Entry 6GVK (X-ray diffraction, 1.55 A resolution); this record covers chains A and B.

Chain A:
Name: Integrin beta-4
Organism: Homo sapiens
UniProtKB: P16144 (ITB4_HUMAN); residues 1457-1666 here correspond to UniProt positions 1527-1736 (UniProt number = residue number + 70)
Amino-acid sequence (214 residues; row label = number of the first residue in the row):
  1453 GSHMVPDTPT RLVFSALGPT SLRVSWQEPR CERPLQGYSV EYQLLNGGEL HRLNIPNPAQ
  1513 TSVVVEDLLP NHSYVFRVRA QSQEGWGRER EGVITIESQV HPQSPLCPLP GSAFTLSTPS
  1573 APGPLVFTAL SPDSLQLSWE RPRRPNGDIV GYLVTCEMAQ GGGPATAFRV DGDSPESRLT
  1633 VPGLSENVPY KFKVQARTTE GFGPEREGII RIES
Disordered / not traced: 1453-1456, 1482-1485, 1553-1556
Construct notes: expression tag (1453-1456); engineered mutation Arg1663 (Thr1733 in P16144)
From the paper describing this entry:
  - conformationally variable residues (loop rearrangement): Pro1557 to Ser1564
  - mutagenesis - Q1479R, E1480R, R1482E/E1484R/R1485E, E1493R, N1498R, E1501R, R1504E, Q1512R, Q1535A, Q1535R, E1536A, E1536R, R1540A, R1540E, E1541R/E1543R, T1547R, S1556D, V1578R/T1580R, R1595E/R1596E, D1600R, P1616R/T1618R, R1621E/D1623R, E1628R/R1630E, T1632R/P1634R, S1637R/E1638R, F1654R, I1661R: unchanged binding to Dystonin (chain B)
  - mutagenesis - R1463A, R1463E, A1468D, A1468R, R1475A, R1475E, Q1535R/E1536R, R1540E/R1542E, R1542A, R1542E, P1576R: decreased binding to Dystonin (chain B)
  - mutagenesis - I1661R/T1663R (8-fold): increased binding to Dystonin (chain B)
  - mutagenesis - R1463A, R1463E: decreased localization to BP230

Chain B:
Name: Dystonin
UniProtKB: Q03001 (DYST_HUMAN), isoform Q03001-8; residue numbers follow UniProt; this construct covers 26-55
Amino-acid sequence (30 residues; each row starts with the number of its first residue):
    26 DSNENLLLVH CGPTLINSCI SFGSESFDGH
Disordered / not traced: 26, 51-55
From the paper describing this entry:
  - mutagenesis - S27D, S43D, S49D, S51D: unchanged binding to Integrin beta-4 (chain A)
  - mutagenesis - S46D: abolished binding to Integrin beta-4 (chain A)
  - mutagenesis - S46A: increased binding to Integrin beta-4 (chain A)

Chain A / chain B interface:
Residue-residue contacts (84):
  Thr1462(A) - Gly48(B)
  Thr1462(A) - Ser49(B)  hydrogen bond (backbone-backbone)
  Arg1463(A) - Ser46(B)  hydrogen bond
  Arg1463(A) - Phe47(B)
  Arg1463(A) - Ser49(B)
  Arg1463(A) - Glu50(B)
  Leu1464(A) - Ile45(B)
  Leu1464(A) - Ser46(B)
  Leu1464(A) - Phe47(B)  hydrogen bond (backbone-backbone)
  Val1465(A) - Cys44(B)  hydrophobic
  Val1465(A) - Ile45(B)
  Val1465(A) - Ser46(B)
  Phe1466(A) - Cys44(B)
  Phe1466(A) - Ile45(B)  hydrogen bond (backbone-backbone)
  Phe1466(A) - Phe47(B)  hydrophobic
  Ser1467(A) - Cys44(B)
  Gln1479(A) - Glu50(B)
  Arg1542(A) - Phe47(B)
  Arg1542(A) - Gly48(B)
  Gly1544(A) - Phe47(B)
  Ile1546(A) - Ile45(B)  hydrophobic
  Leu1558(A) - Pro38(B)
  Cys1559(A) - Cys36(B)  disulfide
  Cys1559(A) - Pro38(B)  hydrogen bond (backbone-backbone)
  Cys1559(A) - Thr39(B)
  Leu1561(A) - Thr39(B)
  Leu1561(A) - Leu40(B)
  Pro1562(A) - Asn42(B)  hydrogen bond (backbone-side chain)
  Gly1563(A) - Asn42(B)  hydrogen bond (backbone-side chain)
  Ser1564(A) - Leu40(B)  hydrogen bond (side chain-backbone)
  Phe1566(A) - Asn42(B)  hydrogen bond (backbone-side chain)
  Thr1567(A) - Leu40(B)
  Leu1568(A) - Ile45(B)  hydrophobic
  Ser1569(A) - Ile45(B)
  Thr1570(A) - Ile45(B)
  Thr1570(A) - Phe47(B)
  Pro1576(A) - Leu40(B)  hydrophobic
  Leu1577(A) - Thr39(B)
  Leu1577(A) - Leu40(B)
  Leu1577(A) - Ile41(B)  hydrogen bond (backbone-backbone)
  Val1578(A) - Pro38(B)  hydrophobic
  Val1578(A) - Thr39(B)
  Phe1579(A) - Leu32(B)  hydrophobic
  Phe1579(A) - Gly37(B)
  Phe1579(A) - Pro38(B)
  Phe1579(A) - Thr39(B)  hydrogen bond (backbone-backbone)
  Phe1579(A) - Ile41(B)  hydrophobic
  Thr1580(A) - Gly37(B)
  Thr1580(A) - Pro38(B)
  Ala1581(A) - Leu32(B)  hydrophobic
  Ala1581(A) - Leu33(B)
  Ala1581(A) - Val34(B)
  Ala1581(A) - His35(B)
  Ser1583(A) - Val34(B)
  Gln1612(A) - Glu29(B)
  Pro1641(A) - Glu29(B)
  Pro1656(A) - Ser46(B)
  Pro1656(A) - Phe47(B)  hydrophobic
  Glu1657(A) - Cys44(B)
  Glu1657(A) - Ile45(B)
  Glu1657(A) - Ser46(B)  hydrogen bond (backbone-backbone)
  Arg1658(A) - Ser43(B)  hydrogen bond
  Arg1658(A) - Cys44(B)
  Arg1658(A) - Ile45(B)
  Glu1659(A) - Ser43(B)
  Glu1659(A) - Cys44(B)  hydrogen bond (backbone-backbone)
  Glu1659(A) - Ile45(B)
  Glu1659(A) - Ser46(B)  hydrogen bond
  Gly1660(A) - Ile41(B)
  Ile1661(A) - Asn28(B)
  Ile1661(A) - Glu29(B)
  Ile1661(A) - Asn30(B)  hydrogen bond (backbone-backbone)
  Ile1662(A) - Asn30(B)
  Ile1662(A) - Leu32(B)  hydrophobic
  Arg1663(A) - Glu29(B)  salt bridge
  Arg1663(A) - Asn30(B)  hydrogen bond (backbone-backbone)
  Arg1663(A) - Leu31(B)
  Arg1663(A) - Leu32(B)  hydrogen bond (backbone-backbone)
  Ile1664(A) - Leu32(B)
  Ile1664(A) - Val34(B)  hydrophobic
  Glu1665(A) - Leu31(B)
  Glu1665(A) - Leu32(B)  hydrogen bond (backbone-backbone)
  Glu1665(A) - Leu33(B)
  Glu1665(A) - Val34(B)  hydrogen bond (backbone-backbone)
Interface residues without a listed pair, chain A (46 interface residues in all): Glu1543, Val1545, Ala1573, Leu1582, Pro1584, Leu1587
Disulfides between the chains: Cys1559(A)-Cys36(B)
From the paper, about this interface:
  - pairs named by the authors: Glu29(B)-Arg1663(A) (salt bridge)
  - hot spots on chain B (mutagenesis) - T39D (3-fold): decreased binding to Integrin beta-4 (chain A)

Summary:
The interface between chain A and chain B involves 46 residues on one side and 23 on the other; the contacts
include 1 disulfide bond, 20 hydrogen bonds and 1 salt bridge. Polar pairs include Arg1663(A)-Glu29(B),
Arg1463(A)-Ser46(B) and Pro1562(A)-Asn42(B). The paper describes a salt bridge between Glu29(B) and
Arg1663(A). The paper reports that R1463A, R1463E and A1468D of chain A, among others, reduce binding to
Dystonin (chain B); conformational variability at Pro1557(A); 46 substitutions were tested in all.
Chain A is Integrin beta-4 (Homo sapiens) and chain B is Dystonin; the structure, Second pair of Fibronectin
type III domains of integrin beta4 (T1663R mutant) bound to the bullous ..., was determined by X-ray
diffraction together with 6GVL from the same study.
